Entry 7EH1 (X-ray diffraction, 2.90 A resolution); this record covers chains D and E of the 9 polymer chains in the assembly.

== Chain D ==
Molecule: DNA-directed RNA polymerase subunit beta'
From: Thermus thermophilus HB8
Notes: EC 2.7.7.6
Reference sequence: Q8RQE8 (RPOC_THET8); numbering as in UniProt (aligned over 1-1524)
Sequence (1524 residues; each row starts with the number of its first residue):
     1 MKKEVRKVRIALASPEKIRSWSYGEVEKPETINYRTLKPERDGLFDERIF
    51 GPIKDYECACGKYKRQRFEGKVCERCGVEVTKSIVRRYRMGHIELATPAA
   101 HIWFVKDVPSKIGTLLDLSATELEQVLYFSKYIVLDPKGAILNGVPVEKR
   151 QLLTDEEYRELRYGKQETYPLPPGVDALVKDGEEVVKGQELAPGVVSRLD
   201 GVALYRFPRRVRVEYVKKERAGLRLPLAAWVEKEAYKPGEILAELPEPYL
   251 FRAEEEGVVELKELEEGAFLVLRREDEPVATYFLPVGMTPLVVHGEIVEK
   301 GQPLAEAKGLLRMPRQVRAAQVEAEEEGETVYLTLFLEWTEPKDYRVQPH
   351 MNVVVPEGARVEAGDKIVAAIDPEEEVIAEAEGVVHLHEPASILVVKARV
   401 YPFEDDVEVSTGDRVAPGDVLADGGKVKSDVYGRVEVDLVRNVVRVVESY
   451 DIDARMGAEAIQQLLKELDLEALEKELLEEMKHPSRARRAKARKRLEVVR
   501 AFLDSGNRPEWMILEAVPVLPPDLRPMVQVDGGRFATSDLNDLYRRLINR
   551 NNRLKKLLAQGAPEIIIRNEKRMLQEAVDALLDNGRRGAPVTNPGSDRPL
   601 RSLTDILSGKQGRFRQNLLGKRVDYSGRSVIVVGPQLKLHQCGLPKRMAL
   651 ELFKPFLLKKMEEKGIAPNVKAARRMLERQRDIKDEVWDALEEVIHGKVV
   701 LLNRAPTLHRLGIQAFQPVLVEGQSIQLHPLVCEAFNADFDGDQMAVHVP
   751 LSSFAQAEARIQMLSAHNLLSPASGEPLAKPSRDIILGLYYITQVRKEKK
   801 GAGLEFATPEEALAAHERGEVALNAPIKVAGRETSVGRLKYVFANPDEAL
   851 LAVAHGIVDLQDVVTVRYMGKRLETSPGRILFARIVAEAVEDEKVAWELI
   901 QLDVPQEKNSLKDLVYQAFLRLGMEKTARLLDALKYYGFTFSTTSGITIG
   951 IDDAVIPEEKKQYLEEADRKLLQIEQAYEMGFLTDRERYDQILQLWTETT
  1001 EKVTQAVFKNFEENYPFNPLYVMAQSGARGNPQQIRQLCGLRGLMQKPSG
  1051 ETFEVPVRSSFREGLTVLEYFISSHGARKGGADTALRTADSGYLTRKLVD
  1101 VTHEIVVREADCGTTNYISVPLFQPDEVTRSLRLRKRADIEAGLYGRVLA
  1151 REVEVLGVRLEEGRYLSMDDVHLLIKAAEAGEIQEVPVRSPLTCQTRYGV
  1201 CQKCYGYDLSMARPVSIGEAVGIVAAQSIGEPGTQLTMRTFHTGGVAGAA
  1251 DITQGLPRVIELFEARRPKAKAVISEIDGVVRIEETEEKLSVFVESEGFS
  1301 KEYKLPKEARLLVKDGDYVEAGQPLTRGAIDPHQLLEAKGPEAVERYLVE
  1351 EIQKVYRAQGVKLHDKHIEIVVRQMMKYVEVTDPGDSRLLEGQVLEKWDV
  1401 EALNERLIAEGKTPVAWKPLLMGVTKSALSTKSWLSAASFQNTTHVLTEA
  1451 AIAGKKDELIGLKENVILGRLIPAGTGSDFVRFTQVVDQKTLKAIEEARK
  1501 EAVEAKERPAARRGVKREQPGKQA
Not modelled in the structure: 1-2, 1238-1251, 1503-1524
Bound ions: Zn2+ site 1: C58, C60, C73, C76; Mg2+ site 1: D739, D741, D743 (shared with 1 residue of chain I); Mg2+ site 2: K840 (shared with 1 residue of chain B); Zn2+ site 2: C1112, C1194, C1201, C1204
Ligand contacts:
  - CMPcPP (2TM; 5'-O-[(S)-hydroxy{[(S)-hydroxy(phosphonooxy)phosphoryl]methyl}phosphoryl]cytidine): R704, P706, N737, D739, R1029
  - 1,4-butanediol (BU1): L881, Y937, T940, F941

== Chain E ==
Molecule: DNA-directed RNA polymerase subunit omega
From: Thermus thermophilus HB8
Notes: EC 2.7.7.6
Reference sequence: Q8RQE7 (RPOZ_THET8); residues 1-99 here = UniProt positions 1-99
Sequence (99 residues; numbered 1 to 99; the number before each row is that of its first residue):
     1 MAEPGIDKLFGMVDSKYRLTVVVAKRAQQLLRHGFKNTVLEPEERPKMQT
    51 LEGLFDDPNAVTWAMKELLTGRLVFGENLVPEDRLQKEMERLYPVEREE
Not modelled in the structure: 1, 96-99

== Chain D / chain E interface ==
Pairs across the interface (97):
  H640(D) - A2(E)
  K664(D) - E52(E)  salt bridge
  D689(D) - L51(E)
  E693(D) - M48(E)
  E693(D) - T50(E)
  H696(D) - M48(E)
  H696(D) - D57(E)  salt bridge
  H696(D) - N59(E)  hydrogen bond (backbone-side chain)
  G697(D) - N59(E)  hydrogen bond (backbone-side chain)
  K698(D) - N59(E)
  S753(D) - L31(E)
  F754(D) - V21(E)  hydrophobic
  F754(D) - A24(E)  hydrophobic
  F754(D) - Q28(E)
  A757(D) - T20(E)
  A757(D) - A24(E)  hydrophobic
  E758(D) - T20(E)
  R760(D) - E3(E)  salt bridge
  R760(D) - N59(E)  hydrogen bond
  R760(D) - V61(E)
  R760(D) - T62(E)  hydrogen bond
  I761(D) - F10(E)  hydrophobic
  I761(D) - L19(E)  hydrophobic
  I761(D) - T20(E)
  I761(D) - M65(E)  hydrophobic
  Q762(D) - Y17(E)
  Q762(D) - T20(E)  hydrogen bond
  L764(D) - A2(E)  hydrophobic
  L764(D) - E3(E)
  A766(D) - A2(E)
  H767(D) - A2(E)
  H767(D) - E3(E)  hydrogen bond (side chain-backbone)
  H767(D) - I6(E)
  G923(D) - D7(E)
  M924(D) - I6(E)  hydrophobic
  M924(D) - D7(E)  hydrogen bond (backbone-side chain)
  M924(D) - F10(E)  hydrophobic
  E925(D) - A2(E)
  E925(D) - P4(E)
  E925(D) - G5(E)  hydrogen bond (side chain-backbone)
  E925(D) - D7(E)  hydrogen bond (backbone-side chain)
  M1211(D) - K16(E)  hydrogen bond
  S1216(D) - S15(E)
  S1216(D) - K16(E)  hydrogen bond (side chain-backbone)
  I1217(D) - S15(E)  hydrogen bond (backbone-side chain)
  I1217(D) - Y17(E)
  G1218(D) - Y17(E)
  E1219(D) - Y17(E)  hydrogen bond
  G1475(D) - Y17(E)
  T1476(D) - Y17(E)
  T1476(D) - T20(E)
  T1476(D) - V21(E)
  F1480(D) - D14(E)
  F1480(D) - R18(E)  hydrogen bond (backbone-side chain)
  F1480(D) - E77(E)
  V1481(D) - R18(E)
  V1481(D) - V21(E)
  R1482(D) - K25(E)  hydrogen bond (backbone-side chain)
  F1483(D) - K25(E)
  F1483(D) - E77(E)
  T1484(D) - R18(E)  hydrogen bond
  T1484(D) - V22(E)
  T1484(D) - K25(E)  hydrogen bond (backbone-side chain)
  T1484(D) - G76(E)
  T1484(D) - E77(E)
  Q1485(D) - V74(E)
  Q1485(D) - F75(E)
  Q1485(D) - G76(E)  hydrogen bond (backbone-backbone)
  Q1485(D) - N78(E)
  Q1485(D) - L79(E)  hydrogen bond (side chain-backbone)
  Q1485(D) - V80(E)  hydrogen bond (side chain-backbone)
  Q1485(D) - E82(E)  hydrogen bond
  V1486(D) - V22(E)
  V1486(D) - Q29(E)  hydrogen bond (backbone-side chain)
  V1486(D) - L73(E)  hydrophobic
  V1486(D) - V74(E)
  V1487(D) - L73(E)
  V1487(D) - V74(E)  hydrogen bond (backbone-backbone)
  V1487(D) - L85(E)  hydrophobic
  D1488(D) - R26(E)  salt bridge
  D1488(D) - N37(E)
  D1488(D) - V39(E)
  D1488(D) - L73(E)
  D1488(D) - M89(E)
  D1488(D) - Y93(E)
  Q1489(D) - R72(E)
  Q1489(D) - V74(E)
  K1490(D) - Y93(E)
  T1491(D) - M89(E)
  T1491(D) - L92(E)
  T1491(D) - Y93(E)
  A1494(D) - L92(E)  hydrophobic
  I1495(D) - R84(E)
  I1495(D) - L85(E)  hydrophobic
  I1495(D) - E88(E)
  A1498(D) - R84(E)
  R1499(D) - L79(E)  hydrogen bond (side chain-backbone)
Also at the interface, not in a pair above, chain D (49 interface residues in all): L922, Q1202, D1208, R1213, D1479, L1492
Also at the interface, not in a pair above, chain E (53 interface residues in all): V23, A27, K47, P58

== Overview ==
Chain D and chain E form an interface of 49 and 53 residues respectively; the contacts include 24 hydrogen
bonds and 4 salt bridges. Polar contacts include K664(D)-E52(E), H696(D)-D57(E) and R760(D)-E3(E). Ligands of
chain D: 1,4-butanediol and CMPcPP.
Chain D is DNA-directed RNA polymerase subunit beta' and chain E is DNA-directed RNA polymerase subunit omega,
both from Thermus thermophilus HB8; the structure, Thermus thermophilus transcription initiation complex
containing a template-strand purine at position TSS-2, GpG RNA primer, and ..., was determined by X-ray
diffraction, deposited together with 7EH0 and 7EH2.
